5CDC - chains A and C of the 4 polymer chains in the assembly; structure by X-ray diffraction, 4.00 A resolution.

Chain A:
Protein: VP1, Structural polyprotein
Source organism: Israeli acute paralysis virus
UniProt: D1FK67 (D1FK67_9VIRU); residues 6-208 here correspond to UniProt positions 706-908 (UniProt number = residue number + 700)
Amino-acid sequence (203 residues; each row starts with the number of its first residue):
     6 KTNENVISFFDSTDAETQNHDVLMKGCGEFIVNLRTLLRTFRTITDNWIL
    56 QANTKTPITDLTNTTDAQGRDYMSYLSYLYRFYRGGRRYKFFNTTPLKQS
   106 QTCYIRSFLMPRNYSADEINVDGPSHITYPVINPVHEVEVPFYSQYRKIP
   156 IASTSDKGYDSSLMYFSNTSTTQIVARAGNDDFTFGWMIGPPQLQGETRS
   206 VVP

Chain C:
Protein: VP3, Structural polyprotein
Source organism: Israeli acute paralysis virus
UniProt: D1FK67 (D1FK67_9VIRU); residues 16-258 here correspond to UniProt positions 28-270 (UniProt number = residue number + 12)
Amino-acid sequence (243 residues; row label = number of the first residue in the row):
    16 ELASSTSENSVETQEITTFHDVETPNRIDTPMAQDTSSARNMDDTHSIIQ
    66 FLQRPVLIDNIEIIAGTTADANKPLSRYVLDQQNSQKYVRSWTLPSTVLK
   116 AGGKAQKLANFKYLRCDVQVKLVLNANPFVAGRMYLAYSPYDDKVDTARS
   166 VLQTSRAGVTGYPGVELDFQLDNSVEMTIPYASFQEAYDLVTGTEDFVQL
   216 YLFPITPVLGPKSESESSKVDISVYMWLSNISLVIPTYRMNPD

How chain A and chain C interact:
Contacting residue pairs (45; chain A residue first):
  K6(A) with Q185(C); L186(C)
  T7(A) with L186(C)
  D71(A) with R164(C), hydrogen bond (backbone-side chain)
  S82(A) with R164(C), hydrogen bond
  Y83(A) with R164(C)
  R86(A) with S154(C), hydrogen bond; P155(C), hydrogen bond (side chain-backbone); D157(C), salt bridge; V160(C); R164(C), hydrogen bond (side chain-backbone); Y177(C), hydrogen bond
  F87(A) with Y156(C), hydrophobic; A197(C); F199(C), hydrophobic
  Y151(A) with F199(C); Q200(C)
  R152(A) with E201(C), salt bridge
  K153(A) with S198(C); F199(C)
  P155(A) with Y156(C), hydrophobic; F199(C), hydrophobic
  I156(A) with V160(C)
  A157(A) with K159(C); V160(C)
  S158(A) with K159(C); F199(C)
  D161(A) with F199(C)
  W192(A) with Y153(C); P155(C); P195(C); Y196(C); A197(C), hydrophobic
  M193(A) with P178(C)
  I194(A) with G176(C); Y177(C), hydrophobic
  G195(A) with G173(C); G176(C); Y177(C)
  P196(A) with T169(C), hydrogen bond (backbone-side chain); G173(C)
  P197(A) with T169(C)
  Q198(A) with Y93(C); V94(C); S170(C)
Interface residues without a listed pair, chain A (23 interface residues in all): S79
Interface residues without a listed pair, chain C (28 interface residues in all): R92, D161, Q168

Summary:
Chain A and chain C form an interface of 23 and 28 residues respectively, with 7 hydrogen bonds and 2 salt
bridges. Among the polar pairs are R86(A)-D157(C), R152(A)-E201(C) and D71(A)-R164(C).
Here chain A is VP1, Structural polyprotein and chain C is VP3, Structural polyprotein, both from Israeli
acute paralysis virus. Entry 5CDC (Crystal Structure of Israel acute Paralysis Virus) was determined by X-ray
diffraction together with 5CDD, 5J96 and 5J98 from the same study.
